PDB entry 2O93 | X-ray diffraction, 3.05 A resolution | chains L and M of the 5 polymer chains in the assembly

Chain L (and M):
Name: actor of activated T-cells, cytoplasmic 2
Organism: Homo sapiens
Notes: fragment: RHR domain; chain M of this document is another copy of the same molecule, construct and numbering; everything in this record applies to it too
UniProtKB: Q13469 (NFAC2_HUMAN); numbering as in UniProt (aligned over 392-678)
Sequence (301 residues; row label = number of the first residue in the row):
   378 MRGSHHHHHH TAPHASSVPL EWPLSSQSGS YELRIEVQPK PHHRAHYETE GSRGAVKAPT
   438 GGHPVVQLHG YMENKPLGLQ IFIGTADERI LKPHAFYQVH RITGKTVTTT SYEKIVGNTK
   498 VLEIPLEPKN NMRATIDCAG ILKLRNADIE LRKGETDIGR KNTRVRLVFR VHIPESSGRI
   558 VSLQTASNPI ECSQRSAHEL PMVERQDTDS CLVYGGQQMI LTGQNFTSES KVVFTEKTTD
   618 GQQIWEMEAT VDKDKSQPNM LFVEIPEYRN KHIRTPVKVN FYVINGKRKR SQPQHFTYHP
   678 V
Unresolved in the structure: 378-391 (chain M: 378-394)
Sequence notes: initiating methionine (378); expression tag (379-391); cloning artifact (394-395)
Curated features (UniProtKB/Swiss-Prot):
  - DNA-binding region: Arg-421 to Gly-428
  - motif: Lys-664 to Lys-666 (Nuclear localization signal)
Reported in the primary citation:
  - binding site for kappaB enhancer element, DNA 25-mer: Arg-421, Tyr-424, Glu-427, Arg-430, Lys-482, Arg-537
  - binding site for kappaB enhancer element, DNA 25-mer: Arg-421, Tyr-424, Glu-427, Arg-430

Interface between chain L and chain M:
Pairs across the interface (28):
  Leu-577(L) / Gln-669(M)
  Pro-578(L) / Gln-669(M)
  Met-579(L) / Ser-668(M)
  Met-579(L) / Gln-669(M)
  Met-579(L) / Pro-670(M)
  Val-580(L) / Pro-670(M)
  Glu-581(L) / Thr-612(M)
  Glu-581(L) / Lys-614(M)  salt bridge
  Glu-581(L) / Asn-657(M)  hydrogen bond (backbone-side chain)
  Glu-581(L) / Pro-670(M)
  Glu-581(L) / His-672(M)
  Arg-582(L) / Lys-614(M)  hydrogen bond (side chain-backbone)
  Arg-582(L) / Thr-615(M)
  Arg-582(L) / Thr-616(M)
  Asp-586(L) / Lys-655(M)  salt bridge
  Ile-597(L) / Thr-616(M)
  Thr-599(L) / Thr-615(M)
  Thr-599(L) / Thr-616(M)  hydrogen bond (side chain-backbone)
  Thr-599(L) / Gly-618(M)
  Gln-601(L) / Arg-667(M)
  Asn-636(L) / Asp-617(M)
  Met-637(L) / Thr-616(M)
  Met-637(L) / Asp-617(M)
  Ser-668(L) / Gln-669(M)
  Gln-669(L) / Gln-669(M)
  Gln-669(L) / Pro-670(M)  hydrogen bond (side chain-backbone)
  Gln-669(L) / Gln-671(M)  hydrogen bond
  Gln-671(L) / His-672(M)  hydrogen bond
Other interface residues (no listed pair), chain L (17 interface residues in all): Arg-522, Ala-524
Other interface residues (no listed pair), chain M (16 interface residues in all): Arg-522, Ala-524

Summary:
17 residues of chain L and 16 residues of chain M are in contact, with 6 hydrogen bonds and 2 salt bridges.
Among the polar pairs are Glu-581(L)/Lys-614(M), Asp-586(L)/Lys-655(M) and Glu-581(L)/Asn-657(M). The paper
reports a binding site for kappaB enhancer element, DNA 25-mer at Arg-421(L), Tyr-424(L) and Glu-427(L) among
others.
Chain L and chain M are both actor of activated T-cells, cytoplasmic 2 (Homo sapiens); the structure, Crystal
structure of NFAT bound to the HIV-1 LTR tandem kappaB enhancer element, was determined by X-ray diffraction.
